PDB entry 2PUC | X-ray diffraction, 2.60 A resolution | chains B and A

== Chain B ==
Molecule: 17-nt DNA strand
Sequence (17 nucleotides; numbered 699 to 715; the number before each row is that of its first residue):
   699 TACGCAAACGTTTGCGT

== Chain A ==
Protein: Protein (purine repressor)
Source organism: Escherichia coli
Reference sequence: P0ACP7 (PURR_ECOLI); residues 2-341 here correspond to UniProt positions 1-340 (UniProt number = residue number - 1)
Sequence (340 residues; numbered 2 to 341; the number before each row is that of its first residue):
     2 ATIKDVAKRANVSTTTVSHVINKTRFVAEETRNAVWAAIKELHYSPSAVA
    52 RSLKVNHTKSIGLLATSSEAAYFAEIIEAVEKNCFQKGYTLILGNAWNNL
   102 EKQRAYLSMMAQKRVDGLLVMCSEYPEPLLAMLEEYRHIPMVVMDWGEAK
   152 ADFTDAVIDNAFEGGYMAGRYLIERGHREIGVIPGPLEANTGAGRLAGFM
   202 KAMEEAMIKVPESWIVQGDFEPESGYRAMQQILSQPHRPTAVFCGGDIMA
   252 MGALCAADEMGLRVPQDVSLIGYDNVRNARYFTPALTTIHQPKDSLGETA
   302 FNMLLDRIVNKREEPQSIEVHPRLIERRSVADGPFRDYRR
Not modelled in the structure: 2, 341
Differences from the reference sequence: engineered mutation Ala-190 (Arg189 in P0ACP7)
Small-molecule neighbours: guanine (GUN): Ala-71, Tyr-73, Phe-74, Ser-124, Thr-192, Arg-196, Phe-221, Asp-275

== How chain B and chain A interact ==
Contacting residue pairs (17; chain B residue first):
  DA700(B) with Phe-27(A), phosphate contact; Ala-29(A), phosphate contact
  DC701(B) with Thr-17(A), sugar contact; Arg-26(A), base contact; Val-28(A), phosphate contact; Ala-29(A), hydrogen bond to the phosphate; Thr-32(A), hydrogen bond to the phosphate
  DG702(B) with Val-13(A), phosphate contact; Ser-14(A), hydrogen bond to the phosphate; Thr-17(A), hydrogen bond to the phosphate; Arg-26(A), hydrogen bond to the base
  DC703(B) with Thr-16(A), hydrogen bond to the base
  DA704(B) with Thr-16(A), base contact
  DA706(B) with Lys-55(A), hydrogen bond to the base
  DC707(B) with Leu-54(A), base contact; Lys-55(A), base contact
  DG708(B) with Leu-54(A), sugar contact
Interface residues without a listed pair, chain B (9 interface residues in all): DT709
Interface residues without a listed pair, chain A (13 interface residues in all): Asn-12, Arg-115

== Summary ==
9 residues of chain B and 13 residues of chain A are in contact; the contacts include 7 hydrogen bonds. Polar
pairs include DG702(B)/Arg-26(A), DC703(B)/Thr-16(A) and DA706(B)/Lys-55(A). Chain A binds guanine.
Here chain B is a 17-nt DNA strand and chain A is Protein (purine repressor) (Escherichia coli). Entry 2PUC
(Crystal structure of the laci family member, purr, bound to DNA: minor groove binding by alpha ...) was
determined by X-ray diffraction, deposited together with 2PUA, 2PUB, 2PUD and 1PNR.
